Entry 6H7W (electron microscopy, 11.40 A resolution (very low resolution: no residue pairs are listed; an interface is given only as per-side residue counts)); this record covers chains P and N of the 20 polymer chains in the assembly.

[Chain P (and N)]
Name: Putative vacuolar protein sorting-associated protein
Source organism: Chaetomium thermophilum (strain DSM 1495 / CBS 144.50 / IMI 039719)
Notes: chain N of this document is another copy of the same molecule, construct and numbering; everything in this record applies to it too
UniProtKB: G0SH11 (G0SH11_CHATD); residues 183-550 here = UniProt positions 183-550
Chain sequence (368 residues; numbered 183 to 550; the number before each row is that of its first residue):
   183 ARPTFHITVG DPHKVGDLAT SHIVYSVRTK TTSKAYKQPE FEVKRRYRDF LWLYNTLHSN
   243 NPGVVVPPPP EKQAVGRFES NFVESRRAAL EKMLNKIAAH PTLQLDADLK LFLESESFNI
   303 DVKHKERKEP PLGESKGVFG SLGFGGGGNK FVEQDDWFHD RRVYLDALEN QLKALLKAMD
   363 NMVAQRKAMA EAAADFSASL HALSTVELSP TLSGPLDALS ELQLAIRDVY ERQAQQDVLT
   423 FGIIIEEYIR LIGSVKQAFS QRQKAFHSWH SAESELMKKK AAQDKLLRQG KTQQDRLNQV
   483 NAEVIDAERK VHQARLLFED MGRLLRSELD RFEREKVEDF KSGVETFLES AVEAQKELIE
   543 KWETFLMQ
Disordered / not traced: 312-330

[Chain P / chain N interface]
At this resolution (11 A) residue pairs are not listed: 12 residues of chain P and 12 of chain N lie at the interface.

[Summary]
The chain P/chain N interface involves 12 residues from each chain.
Both chains are Putative vacuolar protein sorting-associated protein (Chaetomium thermophilum (strain DSM 1495
/ CBS 144.50 / IMI 039719)). Entry 6H7W (Model of retromer-Vps5 complex assembled on membrane) was determined
by electron microscopy, deposited together with 5W8M.
